2Z3H - chains A and B of the 4 polymer chains in the assembly; structure by X-ray diffraction, 1.50 A resolution.

Chain A (and B):
Name: Blasticidin-S deaminase
Organism: Aspergillus terreus
Notes: EC 3.5.4.23; chain B of this document is another copy of the same molecule, construct and numbering; everything in this record applies to it too
UniProtKB: P0C2P0 (BSD_ASPTE); residues 1-130 here = UniProt positions 1-130
Amino-acid sequence (130 residues; row label = number of the first residue in the row):
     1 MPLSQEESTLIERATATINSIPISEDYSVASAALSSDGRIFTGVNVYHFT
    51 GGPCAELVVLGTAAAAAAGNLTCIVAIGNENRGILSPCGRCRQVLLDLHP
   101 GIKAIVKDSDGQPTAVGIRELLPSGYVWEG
Unresolved in the structure: 1-2, 125-130 (chain B: 1-2, 129-130)
Metal / ion sites: Zn2+: C54, C88, C91
Small-molecule neighbours: deaminohydroxy blasticidin-s (BLO; 1-(4-{[(3R)-3-amino-5-{[(Z)-amino(imino)methyl](methyl)amino}pentanoyl]amino}-2,3,4-trideoxy-D-erythro-hex-2-enopyranuronosyl)-4-hydroxypyrimidin-2(1h)-one): E25, D26, S28, V29, N45, Y47, C54, A55, E56, R82, L85, S86, P87, C88, C91

Chain A / chain B interface:
Pairs across the interface (30; chain A residue first):
  R82(A) - W128(B)
  L85(A) - V127(B)
  S86(A) - S124(B)  hydrogen bond (side chain-backbone)
  S86(A) - G125(B)
  S86(A) - Y126(B)
  C88(A) - Q93(B)
  C88(A) - Y126(B)  hydrophobic
  G89(A) - G89(B)
  G89(A) - R90(B)
  G89(A) - Q93(B)  hydrogen bond (backbone-side chain)
  G89(A) - L122(B)
  R90(A) - G89(B)
  R90(A) - R90(B)
  R92(A) - L122(B)
  R92(A) - P123(B)  hydrogen bond (side chain-backbone)
  R92(A) - S124(B)  hydrogen bond (side chain-backbone)
  R92(A) - G125(B)
  R92(A) - Y126(B)
  Q93(A) - C88(B)
  Q93(A) - G89(B)
  E120(A) - P123(B)
  L121(A) - P123(B)
  L122(A) - G89(B)
  L122(A) - R92(B)
  P123(A) - R92(B)  hydrogen bond (backbone-side chain)
  P123(A) - E120(B)
  P123(A) - L121(B)
  P123(A) - P123(B)
  S124(A) - V106(B)
  S124(A) - L121(B)
Also at the interface, not in a pair above, chain A (16 interface residues in all): T50, P87, V106
Also at the interface, not in a pair above, chain B (16 interface residues in all): T50

In short:
The chain A/chain B interface involves 16 residues from each chain, with 5 hydrogen bonds. Polar contacts
include S86(A)-S124(B), G89(A)-Q93(B) and R92(A)-P123(B). Chain A binds deaminohydroxy blasticidin-s. The Zn2+
site is built by C54(A), C88(A) and C91(A).
Chain A and chain B are both Blasticidin-S deaminase (Aspergillus terreus); the structure, Crystal structure
of blasticidin S deaminase (BSD) complexed with deaminohydroxy blasticidin S, was determined by X-ray
diffraction together with 2Z3G, 2Z3I, 2Z3J, 1WN5 and 1WN6 from the same study.
